Entry 7KU7 (electron microscopy, 3.40 A resolution); this record covers chains A and J of the 12 polymer chains in the assembly.

== Chain A ==
Protein: integrase
From: Rous sarcoma virus (strain Schmidt-Ruppin A)
Notes: EC 2.7.7.-
UniProtKB: P03354 (POL_RSVP); residues 1-278 here correspond to UniProt positions 1281-1558 (UniProt number = residue number + 1280)
Sequence (278 residues; each row starts with the number of its first residue):
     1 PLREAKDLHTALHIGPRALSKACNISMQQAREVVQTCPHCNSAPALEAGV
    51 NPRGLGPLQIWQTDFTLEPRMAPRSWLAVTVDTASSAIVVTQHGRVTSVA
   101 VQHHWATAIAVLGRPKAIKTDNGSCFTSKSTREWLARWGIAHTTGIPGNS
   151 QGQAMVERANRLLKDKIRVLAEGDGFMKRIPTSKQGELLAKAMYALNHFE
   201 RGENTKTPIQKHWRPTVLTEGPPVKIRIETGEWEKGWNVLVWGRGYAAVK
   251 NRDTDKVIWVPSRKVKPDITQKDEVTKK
Not modelled in the structure: 270-278
Construct notes: conflict Lys-166 (Arg1446 in P03354)
Metal / ion sites: Zn2+: His-9, His-13, Cys-37, Cys-40; Mg2+ site 1: Asp-64, Glu-157 (together with ZZX); Mg2+ site 2: Asp-64, Asp-121 (together with ZZX)
Ligand contacts: ZZX ((6S)-2-(3-chloro-4-fluorobenzyl)-8-ethyl-10-hydroxy-N,6-dimethyl-1,9-dioxo-1,2,6,7,8,9-hexahydropyrazino[1',2':1,5]pyrrolo[2,3-d]pyridazine-4-carboxamide): Asp-64, Phe-65, Asp-121, Gly-148, Ser-150, Gln-151, Ala-154, Glu-157
Curated features (UniProtKB/Swiss-Prot):
  - DNA-binding region: Pro-222 to Thr-270 (Integrase-type)
  - region: Asp-268 to Lys-278 (Involved in homooctamerization)
  - binding site (Zn(2+)): His-9, His-13, Cys-37, Cys-40
  - binding site (Mg(2+)): Asp-64, Asp-121, Glu-157
What the authors report for this chain:
  - mutagenesis - R263A: abolished binding to octameric CSC
  - mutagenesis - R263K: decreased binding to octameric CSC
  - mutagenesis - S262R: decreased binding to octameric CSC intasomes
  - mutagenesis - S262P: abolished expression

== Chain J ==
Molecule: 16-nt DNA strand
Sequence (16 nucleotides; row label = number of the first residue in the row):
    21 ATTGCATAAGACAACA

== Interface between chain A and chain J ==
Pairs across the interface (11):
  Phe-65(A) / DA36(J)  phosphate contact
  Thr-66(A) / DA36(J)  phosphate contact
  Glu-157(A) / DC35(J)  base contact
  Arg-158(A) / DC35(J)  base contact
  Asn-160(A) / DC35(J)  hydrogen bond to the phosphate
  Asn-160(A) / DA36(J)  hydrogen bond to the phosphate
  Arg-161(A) / DA33(J)  base contact
  Arg-161(A) / DA34(J)  sugar contact
  Arg-161(A) / DC35(J)  sugar contact
  Lys-164(A) / DA36(J)  phosphate contact
  Arg-244(A) / DA31(J)  base contact

== In short ==
8 residues of chain A face 5 of chain J across their interface, with 2 hydrogen bonds. Polar pairs include
Asn-160(A)/DC35(J) and Asn-160(A)/DA36(J). Ligands of chain A: compound ZZX. The paper reports that R263A of
chain A abolishes binding to octameric CSC; R263K of chain A reduces binding to octameric CSC; 4 substitutions
were tested in all.
Here chain A is integrase (Rous sarcoma virus (strain Schmidt-Ruppin A)) and chain J is a 16-nt DNA strand.
Entry 7KU7 (Cryo-EM structure of Rous sarcoma virus cleaved synaptic complex (CSC) with HIV-1 integrase strand
transfer inhibitor ...) was determined by electron microscopy, deposited together with 7JN3 and 7KUI.
